3AQS - chains A and B; structure by X-ray diffraction, 3.60 A resolution.

== Chain A (and B) ==
Protein: Bacterial regulatory proteins, tetR family
From: Corynebacterium glutamicum
Notes: chain B of this document is another copy of the same molecule, construct and numbering; everything in this record applies to it too
Reference sequence: Q8NR95 (Q8NR95_CORGL); numbering as in UniProt (aligned over 1-229)
Sequence (245 residues; row label = number of the first residue in the row; numbers below 1 keep their minus sign (His-15 is residue -15)):
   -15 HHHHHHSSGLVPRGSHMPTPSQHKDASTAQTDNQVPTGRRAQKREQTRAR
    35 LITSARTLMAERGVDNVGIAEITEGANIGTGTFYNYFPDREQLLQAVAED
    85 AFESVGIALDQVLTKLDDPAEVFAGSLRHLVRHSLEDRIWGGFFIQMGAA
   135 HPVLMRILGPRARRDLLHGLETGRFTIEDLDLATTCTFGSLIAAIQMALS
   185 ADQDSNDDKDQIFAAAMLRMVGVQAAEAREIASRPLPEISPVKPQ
Unresolved in the structure: -15 to 31, 185-192, 225-229 (chain B: -15 to 30, 185-192, 225-229)
Construct notes: expression tag (-15 to 0)
From the paper describing this entry:
  - specificity-determining residues: Asp149

== Interface between chain A and chain B ==
Pairs across the interface (37):
  His135(A) with Ala177(B)
  Thr160(A) with Arg203(B); Ala209(B)
  Glu162(A) with Ile196(B); Ala199(B); Arg203(B), salt bridge; Arg213(B), salt bridge
  Asp163(A) with Ile196(B)
  Asp165(A) with Met181(B)
  Leu166(A) with Met181(B), hydrophobic; Phe197(B), hydrophobic
  Thr169(A) with Ala177(B), hydrogen bond (side chain-backbone)
  Cys170(A) with Ser174(B)
  Gly173(A) with Gly173(B); Ala177(B)
  Ser174(A) with Cys170(B), hydrogen bond; Ser174(B), hydrogen bond
  Ala177(A) with His135(B); Thr169(B)
  Ala178(A) with Leu166(B), hydrophobic
  Met181(A) with Asp165(B); Leu166(B), hydrophobic
  Ile196(A) with Asp163(B); Leu166(B)
  Phe197(A) with Leu166(B), hydrophobic; Cys170(B), hydrophobic
  Ala200(A) with Met204(B)
  Arg203(A) with Thr160(B); Arg203(B); Met204(B); Gly206(B)
  Met204(A) with Ala200(B); Arg203(B), hydrogen bond (backbone-side chain); Met204(B), hydrophobic
  Gly206(A) with Ala209(B)
  Ala209(A) with Thr160(B)
  Arg213(A) with Glu162(B), salt bridge
Other interface residues (no listed pair), chain A (22 interface residues in all): Met201
Other interface residues (no listed pair), chain B (25 interface residues in all): Ala178, Gln180, Met201, Val205

== Overview ==
22 residues of chain A and 25 residues of chain B are in contact; the contacts include 4 hydrogen bonds and 3
salt bridges. Polar pairs include Glu162(A)-Arg203(B), Glu162(A)-Arg213(B) and Thr169(A)-Ala177(B). The paper
reports the specificity determinant Asp149(A).
Both chains are Bacterial regulatory proteins, tetR family (Corynebacterium glutamicum). Entry 3AQS (Crystal
structure of RolR (NCGL1110) without ligand) was determined by X-ray diffraction, deposited together with
3AQT.
